PDB entry 9G0P | electron microscopy, 3.00 A resolution | chains D and a of the 12 polymer chains in the assembly

[Chain D]
Molecule: Tubulin beta-4 chain
Source organism: Xenopus laevis
UniProt: P30883 (TBB4_XENLA); residue numbers follow UniProt; this construct covers 1-445
Chain sequence (445 residues; numbered 1 to 445; the number before each row is that of its first residue):
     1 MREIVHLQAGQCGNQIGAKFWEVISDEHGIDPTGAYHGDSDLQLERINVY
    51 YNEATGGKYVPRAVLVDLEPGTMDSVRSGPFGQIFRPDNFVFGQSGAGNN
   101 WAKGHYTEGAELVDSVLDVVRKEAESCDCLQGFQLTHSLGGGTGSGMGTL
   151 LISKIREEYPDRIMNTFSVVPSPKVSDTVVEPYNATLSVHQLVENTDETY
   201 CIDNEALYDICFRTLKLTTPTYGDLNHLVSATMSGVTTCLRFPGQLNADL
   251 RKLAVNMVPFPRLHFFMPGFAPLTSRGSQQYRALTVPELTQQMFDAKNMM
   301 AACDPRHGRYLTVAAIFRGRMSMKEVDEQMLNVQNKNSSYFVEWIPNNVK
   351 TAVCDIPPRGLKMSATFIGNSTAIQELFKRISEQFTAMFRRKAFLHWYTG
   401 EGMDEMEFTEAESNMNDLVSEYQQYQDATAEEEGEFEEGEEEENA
Unresolved in the structure: 431-445
Ligand contacts:
  - GDP (guanosine-5'-diphosphate): Gly10, Gln11, Cys12, Gln15, Ile16, Asn99, Ser138, Gly140, Gly141, Gly142, Thr143, Gly144, Val169, Asp177, Glu181, Asn204, Tyr222, Asn226
  - GTP: Gln245, Leu246, Lys252
Swiss-Prot annotation at these positions:
  - motif: Met1 to Ile4 (MREI motif)
  - binding site (GTP): Gln11, Glu69, Ser138, Gly142, Thr143, Gly144, Asn204, Asn226
  - binding site (Mg(2+)): Glu69
  - modified residue: Glu438 (5-glutamyl polyglutamate)

[Chain a]
Molecule: Tubulin alpha chain
Source organism: Xenopus laevis
UniProt: A0A8J0UQF0 (A0A8J0UQF0_XENLA); numbering as in UniProt (aligned over 1-449)
Chain sequence (449 residues; row label = number of the first residue in the row):
     1 MRECISVHIGQAGVQMGNACWELYCLEHGIQQDGIIPDDKTAVMDSSFGT
    51 FFSETGSGKHVPRAVFVDLEQTVIGEIRTGHYRSLFHPEQLITGKEDAAN
   101 NYARGHYTIGKEIVDSVLDRVRKMADQCSGLQGFLIFHSFGGGTGSGFTS
   151 LLMERLSVDYGKKSKLEFSVYPAPQISTAVVEPYNSILTTHTTLEHSDCA
   201 FMVDNEAIYDICNRNLDIERPTYTNLNRLIGQIVSSITASLRFDGALNVD
   251 LTEFQTNLVPYPRIHFPLVTYSPIISAEKAYHEQLSVPEITNACFEYSNQ
   301 MVKCDPRRGKYMACCLLYRGDVVPKDVNAAIATIKTRKSIQFVDWCPTGF
   351 KVGINYQPPTAVPGGDLAKVQRAVCMLSNTTAIAEAWARLDHKFDLMYSK
   401 RAFVHWYVGEGMEEGEFSEAREDMAALEKDYEEVGTESGDGGDEEEDEY
Unresolved in the structure: 39-44, 439-449
Bound ions: Mg2+: Glu70 (together with GTP)
Ligand contacts: GTP: Gly10, Gln11, Ala12, Gln15, Asp68, Glu70, Asp97, Ala98, Ala99, Asn100, Ser139, Gly141, Gly142, Gly143, Thr144, Gly145, Val170, Thr178, Glu182, Asn205, Tyr223, Leu226, Asn227, Ile230

[How chain D and chain a interact]
Residue-residue contacts (69; chain D residue first):
  Gln11(D) with Ala246(a); Asn248(a), hydrogen bond
  Glu69(D) with Arg2(a), salt bridge; Gln132(a), hydrogen bond; Asp250(a)
  Pro70(D) with Met1(a), hydrophobic
  Gly71(D) with Arg2(a)
  Asp74(D) with Met1(a)
  Ser75(D) with Asp244(a)
  Gly96(D) with Thr252(a)
  Gly98(D) with Thr252(a); Glu253(a); Thr256(a)
  Asn99(D) with Glu253(a); Asn257(a); Lys351(a)
  Lys174(D) with Ala332(a)
  Val175(D) with Asn328(a); Ile331(a), hydrophobic
  Ser176(D) with Thr348(a); Phe350(a); Val352(a)
  Asp177(D) with Phe350(a); Lys351(a), hydrogen bond (backbone-side chain); Val352(a)
  Thr178(D) with Asn257(a); Thr348(a); Phe350(a), hydrogen bond (backbone-backbone); Lys351(a), hydrogen bond
  Val179(D) with Asn257(a), hydrogen bond (backbone-side chain); Thr348(a); Gly349(a); Phe350(a)
  Val180(D) with Thr256(a)
  Glu181(D) with Thr348(a)
  Pro182(D) with Thr348(a)
  Tyr208(D) with Pro324(a); Lys325(a); Asn328(a)
  Pro220(D) with Val323(a); Pro324(a); Lys325(a)
  Tyr222(D) with Ala246(a), hydrophobic; Pro324(a)
  Gln384(D) with Pro347(a); Thr348(a), hydrogen bond
  Ala387(D) with Trp345(a)
  Met388(D) with Trp345(a)
  Arg390(D) with Glu437(a), salt bridge
  Arg391(D) with Tyr261(a), hydrogen bond (backbone-side chain); Trp345(a); Glu433(a); Thr436(a), hydrogen bond (side chain-backbone); Glu437(a), salt bridge
  Lys392(D) with Tyr261(a)
  Ala393(D) with Pro260(a); Trp345(a), hydrophobic
  Phe394(D) with Thr256(a); Val259(a); Pro260(a), hydrophobic; Trp345(a), hydrophobic
  His396(D) with Val259(a); Pro260(a), hydrogen bond (side chain-backbone); Tyr261(a); Pro262(a)
  Trp397(D) with Gln255(a), hydrogen bond (side chain-backbone); Thr256(a); Val259(a), hydrogen bond (side chain-backbone)
  Glu401(D) with Lys162(a), salt bridge
Also at the interface, not in a pair above, chain D (37 interface residues in all): Gln94, Ala97, Lys103, Thr219, Gly400
Also at the interface, not in a pair above, chain a (38 interface residues in all): Ser129, Gly245, Leu247, Cys346, Ser438

[Summary]
Chain D and chain a form an interface of 37 and 38 residues respectively, with 12 hydrogen bonds and 4 salt
bridges. Polar pairs include Glu69(D)-Arg2(a), Arg390(D)-Glu437(a) and Arg391(D)-Glu437(a). Ligands of chain
D: GDP and GTP. Bound to chain a: GTP.
Chain D is Tubulin beta-4 chain and chain a is Tubulin alpha chain, both from Xenopus laevis; the structure,
Xenopus laevis undecorated microtubule - 14 protofilament, 3-start helix, was determined by electron
microscopy together with 9FVJ, 9G0O, 9G0Q, 9G0R, 9G0S and 9G0T from the same study.
